8IHO - chains A and D of the 4 polymer chains in the assembly; structure by X-ray diffraction, 2.55 A resolution.

Chain A:
Molecule: Papain-like protease nsp3
Organism: Severe acute respiratory syndrome coronavirus 2
Notes: EC 3.4.19.12
Reference sequence: P0DTC1 (R1A_SARS2); residues 1-315 here correspond to UniProt positions 1564-1878 (UniProt number = residue number + 1563)
Chain sequence (316 residues; row label = number of the first residue in the row; numbering starts at 0):
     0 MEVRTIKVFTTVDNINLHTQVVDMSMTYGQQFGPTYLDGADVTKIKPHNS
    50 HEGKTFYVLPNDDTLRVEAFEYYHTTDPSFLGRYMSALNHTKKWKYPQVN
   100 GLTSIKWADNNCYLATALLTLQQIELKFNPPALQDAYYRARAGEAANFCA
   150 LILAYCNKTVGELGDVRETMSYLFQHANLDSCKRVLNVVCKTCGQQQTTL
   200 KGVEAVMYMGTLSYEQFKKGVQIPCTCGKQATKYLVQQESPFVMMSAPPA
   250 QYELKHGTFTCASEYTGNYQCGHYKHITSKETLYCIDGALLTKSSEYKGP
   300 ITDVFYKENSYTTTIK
Not modelled in the structure: 0-1, 315
Sequence notes: initiating methionine (0)
Ion coordination: Zn2+: Cys-189, Cys-192, Cys-224, Cys-226
From the paper describing this entry:
  - binding site for covalent inhibitor (chain D): Asn-109, Cys-111, Gly-163, Asp-164, Tyr-264, Tyr-268, Gly-271
  - catalytic residues: Cys-111
  - conformationally variable residues (side-chain flip): Tyr-268

Chain D:
Molecule: covalent inhibitor
Chain sequence (4 residues; each row starts with the number of its first residue):
   101 XGGX
Modified / non-standard residues: PQX (1-[(1R)-1-naphthalen-1-ylethyl]piperidine-4-carboxylic acid) at position 101; GVE (methyl 4-aminobutanoate) at position 104

How chain A and chain D interact:
Residue-residue contacts (29):
  Trp-106(A) with GVE_104(D), hydrogen bond (side chain-backbone)
  Asn-109(A) with GVE_104(D)
  Cys-111(A) with Gly-103(D); GVE_104(D), hydrogen bond (side chain-backbone)
  Tyr-112(A) with Gly-103(D)
  Leu-162(A) with Gly-102(D); Gly-103(D); GVE_104(D)
  Gly-163(A) with PQX_101(D); Gly-102(D); Gly-103(D), hydrogen bond (backbone-backbone)
  Asp-164(A) with PQX_101(D)
  Pro-248(A) with PQX_101(D)
  Tyr-264(A) with PQX_101(D); Gly-102(D), hydrogen bond (side chain-backbone); Gly-103(D)
  Asn-267(A) with PQX_101(D)
  Tyr-268(A) with PQX_101(D); Gly-102(D)
  Gln-269(A) with Gly-102(D)
  Cys-270(A) with Gly-102(D)
  Gly-271(A) with Gly-102(D), hydrogen bond (backbone-backbone); Gly-103(D); GVE_104(D)
  His-272(A) with GVE_104(D), hydrogen bond (side chain-backbone)
  Tyr-273(A) with PQX_101(D); GVE_104(D)
  Asp-286(A) with GVE_104(D)
  Thr-301(A) with PQX_101(D)
Also at the interface, not in a pair above, chain A (21 interface residues in all): Glu-161, Met-208, Pro-247

In short:
21 residues of chain A face 4 of chain D across their interface, with 6 hydrogen bonds. Polar contacts include
Trp-106(A)/GVE_104(D), Cys-111(A)/GVE_104(D) and Tyr-264(A)/Gly-102(D). The Zn2+ site is built by Cys-189(A),
Cys-192(A), Cys-224(A) and Cys-226(A). From the paper: the catalytic residue Cys-111(A); a binding site for
covalent inhibitor (chain D) at Asn-109(A), Cys-111(A) and Gly-163(A) among others.
Chain A is Papain-like protease nsp3 (Severe acute respiratory syndrome coronavirus 2) and chain D is covalent
inhibitor; the structure, Crystal structures of SARS-CoV-2 papain-like protease in complex with covalent
inhibitors, was determined by X-ray diffraction.
